Entry 2O8V (X-ray diffraction, 3.00 A resolution); this record covers chains A and B.

== Chain A ==
Name: Phosphoadenosine phosphosulfate reductase
Organism: Escherichia coli
Notes: EC 1.8.4.8
Reference sequence: P17854 (CYSH_ECOLI); residues 1-244 here correspond to UniProt positions 0-243 (UniProt number = residue number - 1)
Amino-acid sequence (252 residues; row label = number of the first residue in the row):
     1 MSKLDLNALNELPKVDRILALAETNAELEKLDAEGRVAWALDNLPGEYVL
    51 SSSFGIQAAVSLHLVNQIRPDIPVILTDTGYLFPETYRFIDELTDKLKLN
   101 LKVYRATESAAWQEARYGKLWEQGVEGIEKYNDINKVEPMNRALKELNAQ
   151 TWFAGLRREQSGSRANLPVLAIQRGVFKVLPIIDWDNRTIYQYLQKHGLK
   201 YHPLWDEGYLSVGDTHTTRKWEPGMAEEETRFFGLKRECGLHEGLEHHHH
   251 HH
Disordered / not traced: 1, 221-234, 245-252
Construct notes: cloning artifact (245-252)
From the paper describing this entry:
  - catalytic residues: Cys239 (citing earlier work)
  - contacts within the chain: Arg157-Asn187, Glu159-Asn187, Tyr201-Trp205 (pi stacking), Leu210-Leu235 (hydrophobic contact)
  - conformationally variable residues (loop rearrangement, order/disorder transition): Arg157 to Arg164, Tyr209, Trp221 to Gly234, Leu235 to Gly244

== Chain B ==
Name: Thioredoxin 1
Organism: Escherichia coli
Notes: EC 1.-.-.-
Reference sequence: Q1R4F8 (Q1R4F8_ECOUT); residues 1-108 here correspond to UniProt positions 37-144 (UniProt number = residue number + 36)
Amino-acid sequence (128 residues; row label = number of the first residue in the row; numbers below 1 keep their minus sign (Met-19 is residue -19)):
   -19 MGSSHHHHHHSSGLVPRGSHSDKIIHLTDDSFDTDVLKADGAILVDFWAE
    31 WCGPAKMIAPILDEIADEYQGKLTVAKLNIDQNPGTAPKYGIRGIPTLLL
    81 FKNGEVAATKVGALSKGQLKEFLDANLA
Disordered / not traced: -19 to 0
Construct notes: cloning artifact (-19 to 0); engineered mutation Ala35 (Cys71 in Q1R4F8)
From the paper describing this entry:
  - catalytic residues: Cys32

== How chain A and chain B interact ==
Residue-residue contacts (35):
  Asn187(A) with Trp31(B)
  Arg188(A) with Trp31(B)
  Tyr191(A) with Glu30(B); Trp31(B); Asp61(B), hydrogen bond
  Tyr201(A) with Trp31(B)
  Trp205(A) with Glu30(B), hydrogen bond (side chain-backbone); Trp31(B); Gly33(B); Lys36(B), hydrogen bond (backbone-side chain)
  Asp206(A) with Glu30(B); Lys36(B), salt bridge
  Leu210(A) with Gly33(B)
  Leu235(A) with Pro34(B)
  Lys236(A) with Pro34(B)
  Arg237(A) with Pro34(B); Pro76(B); Gly92(B); Ala93(B), hydrogen bond (backbone-backbone)
  Glu238(A) with Arg73(B), salt bridge; Gly74(B); Val91(B); Gly92(B)
  Cys239(A) with Trp31(B), hydrophobic; Cys32(B), disulfide; Pro34(B), hydrophobic; Gly74(B); Ile75(B), hydrogen bond (backbone-backbone)
  Gly240(A) with Trp31(B)
  Leu241(A) with Ile60(B), hydrophobic; Ile72(B), hydrophobic; Arg73(B), hydrogen bond (backbone-backbone); Gly74(B)
  His242(A) with Arg73(B)
  Glu243(A) with Arg73(B), salt bridge
Interface residues without a listed pair, chain A (17 interface residues in all): Glu207
Interface residues without a listed pair, chain B (18 interface residues in all): Ser1, Ala67
Cross-chain cystine bridges: Cys239(A)-Cys32(B)
The authors on this interface:
  - specific contacts: Asn187(A)-Trp31(B), Tyr191(A)-Trp31(B) (pi stacking), Leu210(A)-Gly33(B) (hydrophobic contact), Arg237(A)-Ala93(B) (backbone contact), Glu238(A)-Arg73(B) (salt bridge), Cys239(A)-Cys32(B) (covalent link), Cys239(A)-Ile75(B) (backbone contact), Leu241(A)-Arg73(B) (backbone contact), Glu243(A)-Arg73(B) (salt bridge), Trp31(B)-Cys239(A) (hydrophobic contact), Pro34(B)-Cys239(A) (hydrophobic contact), Ile60(B)-Leu241(A) (hydrophobic contact), Ala67(B)-Leu241(A) (hydrophobic contact), Ile72(B)-Leu241(A) (hydrophobic contact), Ile75(B)-Leu241(A) (hydrophobic contact), Pro76(B)-Cys239(A) (hydrophobic contact)
  - interface residues, chain A: Asp206(A), Glu207(A), Leu241(A)
  - interface residues, chain B: Arg73(B)

== In short ==
17 residues of chain A and 18 residues of chain B are in contact, with 1 disulfide bond, 6 hydrogen bonds and
3 salt bridges. Polar pairs include Asp206(A)-Lys36(B), Glu238(A)-Arg73(B) and Glu243(A)-Arg73(B). The authors
report contacts between Asn187(A) and Trp31(B) and Cys239(A) and Cys32(B); pi stacking between Tyr191(A) and
Trp31(B); hydrophobic contacts between Leu210(A) and Gly33(B), Trp31(B) and Cys239(A) and Pro34(B) and
Cys239(A) among others. The paper reports catalytic residues Cys239(A) and Cys32(B); interface residues
Asp206(A), Glu207(A) and Arg73(B) among others.
Here chain A is Phosphoadenosine phosphosulfate reductase and chain B is Thioredoxin 1, both from Escherichia
coli. Entry 2O8V (PAPS reductase in a covalent complex with thioredoxin C35A) was determined by X-ray
diffraction.
